6UAP - chains G and H of the 4 polymer chains in the assembly; structure by X-ray diffraction, 2.75 A resolution.

[Chain G]
Protein: Tryptophan synthase alpha chain
Source organism: Mycobacterium tuberculosis (strain ATCC 25618 / H37Rv)
Notes: EC 4.2.1.20
UniProt: P9WFY1 (TRPA_MYCTU); numbering as in UniProt (aligned over 1-270)
Amino-acid sequence (276 residues; row label = number of the first residue in the row):
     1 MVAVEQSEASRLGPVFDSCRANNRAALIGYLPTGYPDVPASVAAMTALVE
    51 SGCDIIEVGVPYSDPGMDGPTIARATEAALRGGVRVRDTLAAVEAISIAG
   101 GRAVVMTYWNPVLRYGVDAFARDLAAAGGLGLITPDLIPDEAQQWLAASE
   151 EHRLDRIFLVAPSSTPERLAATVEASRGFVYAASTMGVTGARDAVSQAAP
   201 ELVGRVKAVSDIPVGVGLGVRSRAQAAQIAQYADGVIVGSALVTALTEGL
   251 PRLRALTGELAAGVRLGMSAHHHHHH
Unresolved in the structure: 1-8, 185-195, 267-276
Differences from the reference sequence: expression tag (271-276)
Ligand contacts: H9V ((2R,3S,4R)-3-(4'-chloro-2',6'-difluoro[1,1'-biphenyl]-4-yl)-4-(fluoromethyl)azetidine-2-carbonitrile): Tyr62, Asp64, Pro65, Gly66, Met67, Tyr108, Asp136
Swiss-Prot annotation at these positions:
  - active site (Proton acceptor): Glu57, Asp68

[Chain H]
Protein: Tryptophan synthase beta chain
Source organism: Mycobacterium tuberculosis (strain ATCC 25618 / H37Rv)
Notes: EC 4.2.1.20
UniProt: P9WFX9 (TRPB_MYCTU); residues 1-410 here correspond to UniProt positions 13-422 (UniProt number = residue number + 12)
Amino-acid sequence (410 residues; each row starts with the number of its first residue):
     1 MSAAIAEPTSHDPDSGGHFGGPSGWGGRYVPEALMAVIEEVTAAYQKERV
    51 SQDFLDDLDRLQANYAGRPSPLYEATRLSQHAGSARIFLKREDLNHTGSH
   101 KINNVLGQALLARRMGKTRVIAETGAGQHGVATATACALLGLDCVIYMGG
   151 IDTARQALNVARMRLLGAEVVAVQTGSKTLKDAINEAFRDWVANADNTYY
   201 CFGTAAGPHPFPTMVRDFQRIIGMEARVQIQGQAGRLPDAVVACVGGGSN
   251 AIGIFHAFLDDPGVRLVGFEAAGDGVETGRHAATFTAGSPGAFHGSFSYL
   301 LQDEDGQTIESHSISAGLDYPGVGPEHAWLKEAGRVDYRPITDSEAMDAF
   351 GLLCRMEGIIPAIESAHAVAGALKLGVELGRGAVIVVNLSGRGDKDVETA
   401 AKWFGLLGND
Unresolved in the structure: 1-8, 409-410
Modified / non-standard residues: Lys101 ((2S)-2-amino-6-[[3-hydroxy-2-methyl-5-(phosphonooxymethyl)pyridin-4-yl]methylideneamino]hexanoic acid; LLP)
Ligand contacts:
  - H9V ((2R,3S,4R)-3-(4'-chloro-2',6'-difluoro[1,1'-biphenyl]-4-yl)-4-(fluoromethyl)azetidine-2-carbonitrile): Val30, Pro31, Leu34, Ile184, Asn185, Phe188, Trp191, Tyr200, Phe202, Gly207, Pro208, Phe211, Phe293, His294, Gly295
  - D-malate (MLT): Lys101, Thr124, Gly125, Ala126, Gly127, Gln128, His129, Leu180, Ala316, Gly317, Glu364, Lys395

[How chain G and chain H interact]
Contacting residue pairs - 54 pairs, chain G then chain H:
  Pro61(G) - Gln307(H)  hydrogen bond (backbone-side chain)
  Tyr62(G) - Ala292(H)
  Tyr62(G) - Phe293(H)
  Tyr62(G) - Gly306(H)
  Tyr62(G) - Gln307(H)
  Ser63(G) - Gln307(H)  hydrogen bond (backbone-side chain)
  Ser63(G) - Thr308(H)  hydrogen bond (side chain-backbone)
  Asp64(G) - Lys181(H)  salt bridge
  Asp64(G) - Asn185(H)  hydrogen bond
  Asp64(G) - Thr308(H)  hydrogen bond
  Pro65(G) - Arg189(H)  hydrogen bond (backbone-side chain)
  Gly66(G) - Phe188(H)
  Gly66(G) - Arg189(H)  hydrogen bond (backbone-side chain)
  Met67(G) - Pro31(H)  hydrophobic
  Met67(G) - Phe188(H)  hydrophobic
  Met67(G) - Val192(H)  hydrophobic
  Glu77(G) - Gly176(H)
  Leu80(G) - Gln307(H)
  Arg85(G) - Glu304(H)
  Arg85(G) - Asp305(H)  salt bridge
  Val86(G) - Asp305(H)  hydrogen bond (backbone-side chain)
  Asn110(G) - Gly291(H)
  Asn110(G) - Ala292(H)  hydrogen bond (side chain-backbone)
  Asn110(G) - Gln302(H)  hydrogen bond
  Asn110(G) - Gly306(H)  hydrogen bond (side chain-backbone)
  Pro111(G) - Asp305(H)
  Leu113(G) - Ala292(H)  hydrophobic
  Arg114(G) - Ser289(H)
  Arg114(G) - Pro290(H)
  Arg114(G) - Gln302(H)
  Arg114(G) - Asp303(H)
  Arg114(G) - Glu304(H)
  Arg114(G) - Asp305(H)
  Arg114(G) - Gly306(H)
  Pro135(G) - Pro31(H)
  Asp136(G) - Tyr29(H)
  Asp136(G) - Val30(H)
  Ile138(G) - Arg28(H)
  Ile138(G) - Val30(H)
  Ile138(G) - Glu32(H)
  Ile138(G) - Met35(H)  hydrophobic
  Glu141(G) - His18(H)  salt bridge
  Glu141(G) - Gly27(H)
  Glu141(G) - Arg28(H)  hydrogen bond (side chain-backbone)
  Glu141(G) - Tyr29(H)
  Leu159(G) - Glu32(H)
  Ala161(G) - Ala33(H)  hydrophobic
  Ser163(G) - Ala33(H)  hydrogen bond (side chain-backbone)
  Ser163(G) - Ala36(H)
  Ser164(G) - Glu32(H)  hydrogen bond
  Arg168(G) - Glu32(H)  salt bridge
  Arg168(G) - Met35(H)
  Arg168(G) - Glu39(H)  salt bridge
  Thr172(G) - Glu32(H)
Interface residues without a listed pair, chain G (32 interface residues in all): Asp68, Val84, Trp109, Leu137, Asp140, Val160, Thr165
Interface residues without a listed pair, chain H (32 interface residues in all): Gly16, Asp182, Phe297

[Summary]
The chain G/chain H interface involves 32 residues from each chain; the contacts include 14 hydrogen bonds and
5 salt bridges. Polar pairs include Asp64(G)-Lys181(H), Arg85(G)-Asp305(H) and Glu141(G)-His18(H). Compound
H9V is bound between chain G and chain H. Chain H binds D-malate.
Here chain G is Tryptophan synthase alpha chain and chain H is Tryptophan synthase beta chain, both from
Mycobacterium tuberculosis (strain ATCC 25618 / H37Rv). Entry 6UAP (Crystal structure of tryptophan synthase
from M. tuberculosis - open form with BRD6309 bound) was determined by X-ray diffraction.
